7NGF - chains A and F of the 7 polymer chains in the assembly; structure by electron microscopy, 5.60 A resolution (low resolution: residue-level contacts below are approximate; hydrogen-bond / salt-bridge calls are withheld).

== Chain A (and F) ==
Molecule: Lon protease homolog, mitochondrial
Source organism: Homo sapiens
Notes: EC 3.4.21.53; chain F of this document is another copy of the same molecule, construct and numbering; everything in this record applies to it too
UniProtKB: P36776 (LONM_HUMAN); residue numbers follow UniProt; this construct covers 123-948
Sequence (826 residues; row label = number of the first residue in the row):
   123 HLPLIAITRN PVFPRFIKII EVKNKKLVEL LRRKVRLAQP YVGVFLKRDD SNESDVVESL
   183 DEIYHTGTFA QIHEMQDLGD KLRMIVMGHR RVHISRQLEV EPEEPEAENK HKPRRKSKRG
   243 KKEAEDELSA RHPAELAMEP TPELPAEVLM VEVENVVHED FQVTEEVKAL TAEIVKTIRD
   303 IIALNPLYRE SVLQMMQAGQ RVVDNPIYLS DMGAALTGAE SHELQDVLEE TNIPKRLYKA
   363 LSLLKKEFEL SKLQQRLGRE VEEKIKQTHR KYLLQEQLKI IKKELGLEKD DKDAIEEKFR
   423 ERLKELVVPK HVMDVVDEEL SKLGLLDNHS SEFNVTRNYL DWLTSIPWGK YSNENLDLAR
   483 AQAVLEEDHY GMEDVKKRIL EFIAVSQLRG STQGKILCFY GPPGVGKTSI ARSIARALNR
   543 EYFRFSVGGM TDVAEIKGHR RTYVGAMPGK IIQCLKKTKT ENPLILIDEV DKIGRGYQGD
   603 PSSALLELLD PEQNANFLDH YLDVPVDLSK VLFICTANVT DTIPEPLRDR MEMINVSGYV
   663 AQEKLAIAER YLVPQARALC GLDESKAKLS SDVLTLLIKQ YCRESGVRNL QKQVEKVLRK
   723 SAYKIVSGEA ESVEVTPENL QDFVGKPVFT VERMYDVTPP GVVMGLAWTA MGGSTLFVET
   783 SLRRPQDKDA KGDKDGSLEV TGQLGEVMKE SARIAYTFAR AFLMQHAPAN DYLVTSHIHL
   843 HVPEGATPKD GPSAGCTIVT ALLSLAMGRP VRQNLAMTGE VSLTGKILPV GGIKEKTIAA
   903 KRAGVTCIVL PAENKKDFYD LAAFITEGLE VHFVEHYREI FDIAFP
Unresolved in the structure: 222-271
Bound ions: Mg2+: Thr530 (together with ATP)
Small-molecule neighbours: ATP (adenosine-5'-triphosphate): Asp490, His491, Tyr492, Met494, Pro524, Pro525, Gly526, Val527, Gly528, Lys529, Thr530, Ser531, Tyr661, Ile669, Tyr673, Arg710
Curated features (UniProtKB/Swiss-Prot):
  - active site: Ser855, Lys898
  - binding site (ATP): Gly523 to Thr530
What the authors report for this chain:
  - mutagenesis - K529R, E591Q, T803V, E812A, S855A: abolished catalytic activity (proteolytic activity)
  - mutagenesis - S855A: unchanged catalytic activity (ATPase activity)
  - catalytic residues: Thr803, His841, His843, Ser855
  - catalytic residues: Glu801, Arg815, Lys898 (proposed by the authors, not directly observed)
  - mutagenesis - T803V: decreased catalytic activity on ATPase
  - mutagenesis - H841F, H843F: abolished catalytic activity on proteolytically
  - mutagenesis - E801A: decreased catalytic activity (protease activity)
  - mutagenesis - E801A, E812A: decreased catalytic activity (ATPase activity)
  - mutagenesis - K529R, E591Q: abolished catalytic activity on ATPase

== Interface between chain A and chain F ==
Residue-residue contacts (48):
  Leu447(A) with Arg459(F)
  Leu448(A) with Asn456(F); Arg459(F)
  Glu454(A) with Val566(F)
  Leu480(A) with Ser729(F)
  Arg500(A) with Arg721(F)
  Glu503(A) with Arg721(F); Lys722(F)
  Ala506(A) with Val728(F)
  Val507(A) with Ala724(F)
  Leu510(A) with Leu684(F); Val728(F)
  Arg511(A) with Leu681(F); Cys682(F)
  Lys517(A) with Glu717(F)
  Arg562(A) with Ala556(F); Glu557(F); Gly560(F); His561(F); Met569(F); Pro570(F)
  Arg563(A) with Met569(F)
  Thr564(A) with His561(F); Gly567(F)
  Tyr565(A) with Asp554(F)
  Gln600(A) with Thr553(F); Gly596(F); Arg597(F); Gly598(F); Tyr599(F)
  Gly601(A) with Gly596(F)
  Ser605(A) with Gly550(F); Gly551(F); Lys594(F)
  Glu609(A) with Ser548(F)
  Gln615(A) with Arg546(F)
  His622(A) with Met552(F)
  Asp625(A) with Lys572(F); Gln575(F)
  Asp651(A) with Arg710(F); Lys714(F)
  Arg652(A) with Arg710(F)
  Met653(A) with Lys714(F)
  Glu812(A) with Arg785(F); Arg786(F)
  Arg815(A) with Arg786(F); Lys790(F)
  Ile816(A) with Arg786(F)
Also at the interface, not in a pair above, chain A (39 interface residues in all): Glu440, Ser453, Gln515, Val555, Lys559, Ala606, Pro613, Pro648, Glu654, Leu885, Asp919
Also at the interface, not in a pair above, chain F (46 interface residues in all): Pro525, Ala568, Gly571, Lys578, Lys718, Tyr725, Lys748, Pro787

== In short ==
39 residues of chain A face 46 of chain F across their interface. Ligands of chain A: ATP. From the paper:
catalytic residues Thr803(A), His841(A) and His843(A) among others; K529R, E591Q and T803V of chain A, among
others, abolish catalytic activity (proteolytic activity); 8 substitutions were tested in all.
Chain A and chain F are both Lon protease homolog, mitochondrial (Homo sapiens); the structure, P2c-state of
wild type human mitochondrial LONP1 protease with bound endogenous substrate protein and in presence ..., was
determined by electron microscopy (same publication as 7NFY, 7NG4, 7NG5 and 7NGC).
